Entry 3G5Y (X-ray diffraction, 1.59 A resolution); this record covers chains A and E of the 3 polymer chains in the assembly.

== Chain A ==
Name: 175 light chain
Organism: Mus musculus
Amino-acid sequence (213 residues; each row starts with the number of its first residue):
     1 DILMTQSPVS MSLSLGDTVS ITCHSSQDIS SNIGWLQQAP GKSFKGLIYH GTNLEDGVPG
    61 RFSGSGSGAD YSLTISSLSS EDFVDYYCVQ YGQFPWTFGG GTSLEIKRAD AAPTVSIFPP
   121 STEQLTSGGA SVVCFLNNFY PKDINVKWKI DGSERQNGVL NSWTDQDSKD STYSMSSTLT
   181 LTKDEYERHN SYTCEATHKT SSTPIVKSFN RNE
Cystine bridges: Cys23-Cys88, Cys134-Cys194

== Chain E ==
Name: EGFR peptide
Amino-acid sequence (16 residues; numbered 287 to 302; the number before each row is that of its first residue):
   287 CGADSYEMEE DGVRKC
Cystine bridges: Cys287-Cys302

== How chain A and chain E interact ==
Residue-residue contacts (10):
  Ser30(A) - Ser291(E)
  Ser30(A) - Cys302(E)
  Asn32(A) - Lys301(E)
  Asn32(A) - Cys302(E)  hydrogen bond (side chain-backbone)
  His50(A) - Glu293(E)  salt bridge
  His50(A) - Arg300(E)
  His50(A) - Cys302(E)
  Tyr91(A) - Arg300(E)
  Phe94(A) - Lys301(E)
  Trp96(A) - Val299(E)  hydrophobic
Interface residues without a listed pair, chain A (7 interface residues in all): Ser31
Interface residues without a listed pair, chain E (9 interface residues in all): Cys287, Asp290, Glu296
From the paper, about this interface:
  - specific contacts: His50(A)-Glu293(E) (hydrogen bond), Trp96(A)-Lys301(E) (water-mediated contact)
  - epitope / paratope residues, chain A: Ser30(A), Ser31(A), Asn32(A), His50(A), Tyr91(A), Phe94(A), Trp96(A)
  - epitope / paratope residues, chain E: Glu293(E), Lys301(E)

== Overview ==
The interface between chain A and chain E involves 7 residues on one side and 9 on the other, with 1 hydrogen
bond and 1 salt bridge. Polar contacts include His50(A)-Glu293(E) and Asn32(A)-Cys302(E). The authors report a
hydrogen bond between His50(A) and Glu293(E); a water-mediated contact between Trp96(A) and Lys301(E). From
the paper: epitope/paratope residues Ser30(A), Ser31(A) and Glu293(E) among others.
Here chain A is 175 light chain (Mus musculus) and chain E is EGFR peptide. Entry 3G5Y (Antibodies
Specifically Targeting a Locally Misfolded Region of Tumor Associated EGFR) was determined by X-ray
diffraction (same publication as 3G5V, 3G5Z and 3G5X).
